Entry 4DWH (X-ray diffraction, 2.50 A resolution); this record covers chains A and B.

Chain A:
Name: Chaperone protein fimC
Source organism: Escherichia coli
Reference sequence: P31697 (FIMC_ECOLI); residues 1-205 here correspond to UniProt positions 37-241 (UniProt number = residue number + 36)
Chain sequence (205 residues; numbered 1 to 205; the number before each row is that of its first residue):
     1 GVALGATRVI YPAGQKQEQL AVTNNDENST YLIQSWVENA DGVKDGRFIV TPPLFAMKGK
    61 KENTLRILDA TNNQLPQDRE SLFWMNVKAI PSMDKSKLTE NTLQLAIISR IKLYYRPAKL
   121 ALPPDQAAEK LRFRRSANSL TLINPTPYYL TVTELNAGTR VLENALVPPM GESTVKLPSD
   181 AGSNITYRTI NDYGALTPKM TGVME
Disordered / not traced: 95-99, 180-181, 205

Chain B:
Name: Type-1 fimbrial protein, A chain
Source organism: Escherichia coli
Reference sequence: P04128 (FIMA1_ECOLI); residues 18-159 here correspond to UniProt positions 41-182 (UniProt number = residue number + 23)
Chain sequence (143 residues; each row starts with the number of its first residue):
    17 MNAACAVDAG SVDQTVQLGQ VRTASLAQEG ATSSAVGFNI QLNDCDTNVA SKAAVAFLGT
    77 AIDAGHTNVL ALQSSAAGSA TNVGVQILDR TGAALTLDGA TFSSETTLNN GTNTIPFQAR
   137 YFATGAATPG AANADATFKV QYQ
Disordered / not traced: 91-94, 121-126
Differences from the reference sequence: expression tag (17)
Disulfide bonds: Cys21-Cys61
What the authors report for this chain:
  - conformationally variable residues: Asp24 to Asp29, Thr63 to Ser67, Ser119 to Thr128

Interface between chain A and chain B:
Contacting residue pairs (87):
  Gly1(A) - Ala22(B)
  Gly1(A) - Val23(B)
  Gly1(A) - Asp24(B)  hydrogen bond (backbone-side chain)
  Val2(A) - Cys21(B)
  Val2(A) - Ala22(B)
  Val2(A) - Val23(B)  hydrogen bond (backbone-backbone)
  Ala3(A) - Cys21(B)
  Ala3(A) - Ala22(B)
  Leu4(A) - Ala19(B)
  Leu4(A) - Ala20(B)  hydrogen bond (backbone-backbone)
  Gly5(A) - Ala19(B)
  Ala6(A) - Asn18(B)
  Ala6(A) - Ala20(B)
  Thr7(A) - Asn18(B)
  Thr7(A) - Ala19(B)
  Arg8(A) - Gln159(B)  hydrogen bond (side chain-backbone)
  Asn25(A) - Ala22(B)
  Asn25(A) - Asp60(B)  hydrogen bond
  Asp26(A) - Ser27(B)
  Asn28(A) - Val28(B)
  Ser29(A) - Val28(B)
  Ser29(A) - Asp29(B)  hydrogen bond (side chain-backbone)
  Thr30(A) - Asp29(B)  hydrogen bond (backbone-side chain)
  Tyr31(A) - Asp24(B)
  Tyr31(A) - Gln30(B)  hydrogen bond
  Trp84(A) - Gln157(B)
  Pro91(A) - Asp29(B)
  Pro91(A) - Gln30(B)
  Ser92(A) - Asp29(B)  hydrogen bond
  Glu100(A) - Gln33(B)  hydrogen bond
  Glu100(A) - Asn149(B)
  Asn101(A) - Gln33(B)
  Asn101(A) - Leu34(B)  hydrogen bond (backbone-backbone)
  Asn101(A) - Gly35(B)  hydrogen bond (side chain-backbone)
  Asn101(A) - Gln36(B)
  Asn101(A) - Val37(B)
  Asn101(A) - Tyr137(B)  hydrogen bond
  Asn101(A) - Ala147(B)
  Asn101(A) - Ala148(B)  hydrogen bond (side chain-backbone)
  Asn101(A) - Asn149(B)  hydrogen bond (backbone-side chain)
  Thr102(A) - Thr31(B)
  Thr102(A) - Val32(B)
  Thr102(A) - Leu34(B)
  Thr102(A) - Ala148(B)  hydrogen bond (backbone-backbone)
  Thr102(A) - Asn149(B)  hydrogen bond (backbone-side chain)
  Thr102(A) - Ala150(B)  hydrogen bond (backbone-backbone)
  Leu103(A) - Gln30(B)
  Leu103(A) - Thr31(B)
  Leu103(A) - Val32(B)  hydrogen bond (backbone-backbone)
  Leu103(A) - Leu34(B)
  Leu103(A) - Leu86(B)  hydrophobic
  Leu103(A) - Ala150(B)
  Gln104(A) - Asp29(B)  hydrogen bond (side chain-backbone)
  Gln104(A) - Gln30(B)
  Gln104(A) - Thr31(B)  hydrogen bond
  Gln104(A) - Ala150(B)  hydrogen bond (backbone-backbone)
  Gln104(A) - Asp151(B)
  Gln104(A) - Ala152(B)  hydrogen bond (backbone-backbone)
  Leu105(A) - Ala25(B)  hydrophobic
  Leu105(A) - Gln30(B)  hydrogen bond (backbone-backbone)
  Leu105(A) - Ala152(B)
  Ala106(A) - Ala152(B)  hydrogen bond (backbone-backbone)
  Ala106(A) - Thr153(B)
  Ala106(A) - Phe154(B)  hydrogen bond (backbone-backbone)
  Ile107(A) - Val23(B)  hydrophobic
  Ile107(A) - Gln30(B)
  Ile107(A) - Phe154(B)
  Ile108(A) - Thr153(B)
  Ile108(A) - Phe154(B)  hydrogen bond (backbone-backbone)
  Ile108(A) - Lys155(B)
  Ile108(A) - Val156(B)  hydrogen bond (backbone-backbone)
  Ser109(A) - Val156(B)
  Arg110(A) - Val156(B)  hydrogen bond (backbone-backbone)
  Arg110(A) - Gln157(B)  hydrogen bond
  Arg110(A) - Tyr158(B)  hydrogen bond (backbone-backbone)
  Ile111(A) - Tyr158(B)  hydrophobic
  Lys112(A) - Gln159(B)  hydrogen bond (side chain-backbone)
  Thr151(A) - Gln159(B)
  Thr153(A) - Lys68(B)  hydrogen bond
  Asn164(A) - Gln159(B)
  Ile190(A) - Gln159(B)
  Tyr193(A) - Met17(B)  hydrogen bond (backbone-backbone)
  Tyr193(A) - Asn18(B)  hydrogen bond (backbone-backbone)
  Gly194(A) - Asn18(B)
  Ala195(A) - Asn18(B)
  Leu196(A) - Asn64(B)
  Leu196(A) - Lys68(B)
Interface residues without a listed pair, chain A (40 interface residues in all): Met93, Val152
Interface residues without a listed pair, chain B (43 interface residues in all): Phe54, Ile56, Val65, Phe73, Ile103
From the paper, about this interface:
  - pairs named by the authors: Arg8(A)-Gln159(B), Lys112(A)-Gln159(B)
  - interface residues, chain A: Gly1(A), Asn101(A)
  - interface residues, chain B: Met17(B), Asp24(B), Ala147(B)

Summary:
The interface between chain A and chain B involves 40 residues on one side and 43 on the other, with 35
hydrogen bonds. Polar contacts include Gly1(A)-Asp24(B), Arg8(A)-Gln159(B) and Asn25(A)-Asp60(B). The paper
describes contacts between Arg8(A) and Gln159(B) and Lys112(A) and Gln159(B). The paper reports interface
residues Gly1(A), Asn101(A) and Met17(B) among others; conformational variability at Asp24(B), Thr63(B) and
Ser119(B).
Here chain A is Chaperone protein fimC and chain B is Type-1 fimbrial protein, A chain, both from Escherichia
coli. Entry 4DWH (Structure of the major type 1 pilus subunit FIMA bound to the FIMC (2.5 A resolution)) was
determined by X-ray diffraction (same publication as 3SQB).
